PDB entry 6NCY | X-ray diffraction, 2.05 A resolution | chains A and B

== Chain A (and B) ==
Molecule: Beta-glucuronidase
From: Fusicatenibacter saccharivorans
Notes: EC 3.2.1.31; chain B of this document is another copy of the same molecule, construct and numbering; everything in this record applies to it too
UniProtKB: A0A174EHD1 (A0A174EHD1_9FIRM); residues -8 to 586 here correspond to UniProt positions 1-595 (UniProt number = residue number + 9)
Chain sequence (610 residues; row label = number of the first residue in the row; numbers below 1 keep their minus sign (Met-8 is residue -8)):
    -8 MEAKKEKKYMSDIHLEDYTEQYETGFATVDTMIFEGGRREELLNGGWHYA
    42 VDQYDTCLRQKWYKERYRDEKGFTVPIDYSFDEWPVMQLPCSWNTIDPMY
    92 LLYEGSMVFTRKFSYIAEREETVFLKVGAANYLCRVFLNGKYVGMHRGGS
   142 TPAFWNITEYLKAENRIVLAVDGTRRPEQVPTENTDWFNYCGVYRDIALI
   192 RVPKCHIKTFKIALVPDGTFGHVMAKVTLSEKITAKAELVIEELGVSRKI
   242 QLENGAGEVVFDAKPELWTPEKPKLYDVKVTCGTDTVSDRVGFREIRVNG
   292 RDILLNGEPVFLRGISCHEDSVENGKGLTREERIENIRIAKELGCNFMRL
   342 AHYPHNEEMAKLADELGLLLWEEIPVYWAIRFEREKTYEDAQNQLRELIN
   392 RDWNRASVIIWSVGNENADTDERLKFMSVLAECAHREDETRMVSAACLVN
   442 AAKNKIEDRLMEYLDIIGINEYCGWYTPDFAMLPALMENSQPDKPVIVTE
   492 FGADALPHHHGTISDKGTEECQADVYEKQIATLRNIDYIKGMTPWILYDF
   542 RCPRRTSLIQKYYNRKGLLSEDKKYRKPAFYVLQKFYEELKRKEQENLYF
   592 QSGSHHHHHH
Disordered / not traced: -8 to 0, 586-601
Sequence notes: expression tag (587-601)
Reported in the primary citation:
  - mutagenesis - Y368F: decreased catalytic activity on PNP-GalA
  - mutagenesis - Y368F (3-fold): decreased catalytic activity on pNP-GICA
  - specificity-determining residues: Tyr368

== Interface between chain A and chain B ==
Residue-residue contacts (110):
  Asp3(A) - Asn175(B)
  Asp3(A) - Arg545(B)  salt bridge
  Ile4(A) - Trp369(B)
  Ile4(A) - Ala370(B)
  His5(A) - Ala370(B)
  His5(A) - Glu407(B)  hydrogen bond (side chain-backbone)
  His5(A) - Asn408(B)
  His5(A) - Ala409(B)
  His5(A) - Leu439(B)
  Ala41(A) - Thr547(B)
  Ala41(A) - Tyr553(B)
  Val42(A) - Thr547(B)
  Val42(A) - Tyr553(B)  hydrogen bond (backbone-side chain)
  Gln44(A) - Leu93(B)
  Gln44(A) - Glu95(B)  hydrogen bond
  Gln44(A) - Arg166(B)  hydrogen bond (backbone-side chain)
  Gln44(A) - Pro544(B)
  Tyr45(A) - Arg166(B)
  Tyr45(A) - Glu174(B)
  Tyr45(A) - Asn175(B)
  Tyr45(A) - Thr176(B)
  Tyr45(A) - Trp178(B)  hydrogen bond (side chain-backbone)
  Tyr45(A) - Phe179(B)
  Tyr45(A) - Asn180(B)  hydrogen bond (side chain-backbone)
  Tyr45(A) - Pro544(B)
  Tyr45(A) - Arg545(B)
  Thr47(A) - Arg545(B)
  Arg50(A) - Glu174(B)  salt bridge
  Arg50(A) - Asn175(B)
  Gln51(A) - Arg545(B)
  Trp53(A) - Thr547(B)
  Asp60(A) - Pro469(B)
  Phe64(A) - Pro469(B)  hydrophobic
  Phe64(A) - Asp470(B)
  Thr65(A) - Pro469(B)
  Thr65(A) - Lys507(B)  hydrogen bond (backbone-side chain)
  Val66(A) - Pro469(B)  hydrophobic
  Pro67(A) - Trp466(B)
  Pro67(A) - Tyr467(B)  hydrophobic
  Ile68(A) - Gln551(B)  hydrogen bond (backbone-side chain)
  Asp69(A) - Arg545(B)
  Asp69(A) - Arg546(B)  salt bridge
  Asp69(A) - Thr547(B)  hydrogen bond (backbone-side chain)
  Asp69(A) - Ser548(B)
  Asp69(A) - Gln551(B)  hydrogen bond
  Tyr70(A) - Thr547(B)
  Tyr70(A) - Ser548(B)
  Ser71(A) - Ser548(B)
  Ser71(A) - Leu549(B)  hydrogen bond (side chain-backbone)
  Glu74(A) - Leu549(B)
  Trp75(A) - Thr547(B)  hydrogen bond (side chain-backbone)
  Pro89(A) - Met90(B)
  Met90(A) - Pro89(B)
  Met90(A) - Leu93(B)
  Tyr91(A) - Leu93(B)  hydrophobic
  Leu92(A) - Met90(B)  hydrophobic
  Leu93(A) - Met90(B)
  Leu93(A) - Tyr94(B)  hydrophobic
  Tyr94(A) - Leu93(B)  hydrophobic
  Glu95(A) - Gln44(B)  hydrogen bond
  Arg166(A) - Gln44(B)  hydrogen bond (side chain-backbone)
  Arg166(A) - Tyr45(B)
  Glu174(A) - Tyr45(B)
  Glu174(A) - Arg50(B)  salt bridge
  Asn175(A) - Asp3(B)
  Asn175(A) - Tyr45(B)
  Asn175(A) - Arg50(B)
  Thr176(A) - Tyr45(B)
  Trp178(A) - Tyr45(B)  hydrogen bond (backbone-side chain)
  Phe179(A) - Tyr45(B)
  Asn180(A) - Tyr45(B)  hydrogen bond (backbone-side chain)
  Trp369(A) - Ile4(B)  hydrophobic
  Ala370(A) - Ile4(B)
  Ala370(A) - His5(B)
  Arg372(A) - Glu7(B)  salt bridge
  Glu407(A) - His5(B)
  Asn408(A) - His5(B)
  Ala409(A) - His5(B)
  Leu439(A) - His5(B)
  Trp466(A) - Pro67(B)
  Tyr467(A) - Pro67(B)  hydrophobic
  Pro469(A) - Asp60(B)
  Pro469(A) - Phe64(B)  hydrophobic
  Pro469(A) - Thr65(B)
  Asp470(A) - Lys62(B)  salt bridge
  Asp470(A) - Phe64(B)
  Lys507(A) - Thr65(B)  hydrogen bond (side chain-backbone)
  Pro544(A) - Gln44(B)
  Pro544(A) - Tyr45(B)
  Arg545(A) - Asp3(B)  salt bridge
  Arg545(A) - Tyr45(B)
  Arg545(A) - Thr47(B)
  Arg545(A) - Gln51(B)
  Arg545(A) - Asp69(B)
  Arg546(A) - Asp69(B)  salt bridge
  Thr547(A) - Ala41(B)
  Thr547(A) - Val42(B)
  Thr547(A) - Trp53(B)
  Thr547(A) - Asp69(B)  hydrogen bond (side chain-backbone)
  Thr547(A) - Tyr70(B)
  Thr547(A) - Trp75(B)  hydrogen bond (backbone-side chain)
  Ser548(A) - Asp69(B)
  Ser548(A) - Tyr70(B)
  Ser548(A) - Ser71(B)
  Leu549(A) - Ser71(B)  hydrogen bond (backbone-side chain)
  Leu549(A) - Glu74(B)
  Gln551(A) - Ile68(B)  hydrogen bond (side chain-backbone)
  Gln551(A) - Asp69(B)  hydrogen bond
  Tyr553(A) - Ala41(B)
  Tyr553(A) - Val42(B)  hydrogen bond (side chain-backbone)
Other interface residues (no listed pair), chain A (61 interface residues in all): Met1, Glu7, Tyr9, Ile371, Ser505
Other interface residues (no listed pair), chain B (61 interface residues in all): Met1, Tyr9, Val66, Tyr91, Leu92, Ile371, Arg372

== In short ==
The chain A/chain B interface involves 61 residues from each chain, with 23 hydrogen bonds and 8 salt bridges.
Polar pairs include Asp3(A)-Arg545(B), Arg50(A)-Glu174(B) and Asp69(A)-Arg546(B). The paper reports that Y368F
of chain A reduces catalytic activity on PNP-GalA; the specificity determinant Tyr368(A).
Chain A and chain B are both Beta-glucuronidase (Fusicatenibacter saccharivorans); the structure, Crystal
structure of hybrid beta-glucuronidase/beta-galacturonidase from Fusicatenibacter saccharivorans, was
determined by X-ray diffraction, deposited together with 6NCW and 6NCX.
